Entry 5M1K (X-ray diffraction, 1.20 A resolution); this record covers chain A.

== Chain A ==
Molecule: Phage terminase large subunit
Organism: Thermus phage G20c
Chain sequence (191 residues; numbered 253 to 443; the number before each row is that of its first residue):
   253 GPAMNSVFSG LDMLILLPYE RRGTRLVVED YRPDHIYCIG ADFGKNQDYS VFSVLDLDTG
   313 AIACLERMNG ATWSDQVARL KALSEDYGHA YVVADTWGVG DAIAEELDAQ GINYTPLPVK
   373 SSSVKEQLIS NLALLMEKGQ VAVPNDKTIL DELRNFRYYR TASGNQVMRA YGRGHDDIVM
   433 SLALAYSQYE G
Unresolved in the structure: 253, 443
Reported in the primary citation:
  - catalytic residues: Asp-294, Asp-347, Asp-429
  - catalytic residues: His-427 (proposed by the authors, not directly observed)

== Summary ==
The paper reports catalytic residues Asp-294, Asp-347 and Asp-429 among others.
Chain A is Phage terminase large subunit (Thermus phage G20c); the structure, Crystal structure of the large
terminase nuclease from thermophilic phage G20c with bound Magnesium, was determined by X-ray diffraction
(same publication as 5M1F, 5M1N, 5M1O, 5M1P and 5M1Q).
